Entry 7KIY (electron microscopy, 2.92 A resolution); this record covers chains A and B of the 3 polymer chains in the assembly.

== Chain A ==
Molecule: Cytoadherence linked asexual protein 3
From: Plasmodium falciparum
Chain sequence (1505 residues; row label = number of the first residue in the row):
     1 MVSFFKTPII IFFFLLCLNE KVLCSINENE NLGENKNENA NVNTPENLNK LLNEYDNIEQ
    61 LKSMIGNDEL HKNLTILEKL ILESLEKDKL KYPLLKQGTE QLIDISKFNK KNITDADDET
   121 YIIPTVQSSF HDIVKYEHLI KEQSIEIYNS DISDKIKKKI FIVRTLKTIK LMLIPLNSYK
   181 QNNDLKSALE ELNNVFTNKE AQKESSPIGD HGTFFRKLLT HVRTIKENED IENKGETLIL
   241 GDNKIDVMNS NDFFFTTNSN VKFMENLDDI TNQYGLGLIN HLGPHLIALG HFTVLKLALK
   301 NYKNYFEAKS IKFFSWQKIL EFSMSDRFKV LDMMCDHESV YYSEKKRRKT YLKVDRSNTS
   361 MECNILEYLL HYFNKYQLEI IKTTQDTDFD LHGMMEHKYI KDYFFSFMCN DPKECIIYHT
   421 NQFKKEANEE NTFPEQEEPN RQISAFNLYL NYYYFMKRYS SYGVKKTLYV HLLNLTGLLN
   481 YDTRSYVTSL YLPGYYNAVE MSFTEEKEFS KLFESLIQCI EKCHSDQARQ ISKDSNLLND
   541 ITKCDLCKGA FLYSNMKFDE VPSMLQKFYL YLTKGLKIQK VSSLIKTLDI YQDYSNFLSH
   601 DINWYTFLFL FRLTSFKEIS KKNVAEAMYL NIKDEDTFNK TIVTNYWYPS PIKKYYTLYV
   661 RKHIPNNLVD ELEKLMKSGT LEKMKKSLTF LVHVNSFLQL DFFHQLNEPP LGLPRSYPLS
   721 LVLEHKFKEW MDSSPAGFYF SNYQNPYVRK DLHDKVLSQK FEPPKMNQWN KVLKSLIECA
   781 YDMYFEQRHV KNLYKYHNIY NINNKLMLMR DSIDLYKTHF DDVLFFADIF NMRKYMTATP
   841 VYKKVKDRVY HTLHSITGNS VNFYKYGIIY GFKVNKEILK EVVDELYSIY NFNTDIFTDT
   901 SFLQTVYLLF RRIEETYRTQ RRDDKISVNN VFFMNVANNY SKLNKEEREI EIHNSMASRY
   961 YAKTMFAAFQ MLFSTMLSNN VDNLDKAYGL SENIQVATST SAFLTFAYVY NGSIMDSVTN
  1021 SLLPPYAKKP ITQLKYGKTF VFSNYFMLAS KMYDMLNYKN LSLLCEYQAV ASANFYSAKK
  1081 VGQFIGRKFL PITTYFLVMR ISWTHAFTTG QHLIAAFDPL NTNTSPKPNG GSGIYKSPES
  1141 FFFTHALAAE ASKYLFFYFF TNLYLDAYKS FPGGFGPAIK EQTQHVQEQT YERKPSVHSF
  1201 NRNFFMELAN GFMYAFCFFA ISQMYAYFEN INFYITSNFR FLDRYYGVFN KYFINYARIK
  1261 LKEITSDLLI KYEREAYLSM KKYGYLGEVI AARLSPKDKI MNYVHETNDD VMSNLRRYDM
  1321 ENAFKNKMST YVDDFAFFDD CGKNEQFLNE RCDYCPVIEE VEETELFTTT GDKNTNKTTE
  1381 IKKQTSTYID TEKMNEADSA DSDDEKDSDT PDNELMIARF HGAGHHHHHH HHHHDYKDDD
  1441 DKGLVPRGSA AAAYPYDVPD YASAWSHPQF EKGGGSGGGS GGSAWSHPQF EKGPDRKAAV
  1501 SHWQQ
Not modelled in the structure: 1-55, 831-862, 1077-1146, 1166-1199, 1361-1505
Cystine bridges: Cys409-Cys415, Cys519-Cys547, Cys523-Cys544, Cys1352-Cys1355

== Chain B ==
Molecule: High molecular weight rhoptry protein-2
From: Plasmodium falciparum
Reference sequence: Q8I060 (Q8I060_PLAFA); residues 1-1378 here = UniProt positions 1-1378
Chain sequence (1378 residues; row label = number of the first residue in the row):
     1 MIKVTIFLLL SIFSFNLYGL ELNEKVSIKY GAEQGVGSAD SNTKLCSDIL KYLYMDEYLS
    61 EGDKATFEKK CHNVIGNIRN TFSNKNTIKE GNEFLMSILH MKSLYGNNNN NNAGSESDVT
   121 LKSLYLSLKG SQNTEGESEV PSDDEINKTI MNFVKFNKYL LDNSNDIKKV HDFLVLTSQS
   181 NENLLPNKEK LFEQIVDQIK YFDEYFFASG GKIKVKKGYL KYNFLDIYKQ PVCSAYLHLC
   241 SRYYESVSIY IRLKKVFNGI PAFLDKNCRK VKGEEFKKLM DMELKHNHIV ERFDKYIISD
   301 DLYYVNMKVF DLKNVDKIQV SKIDDINNLN IYEHKETMHL SAKNLSRYID IKKELNDEKA
   361 YKQLMSAIRK YVTTLTKADS DITYFVKQLD DEEIERFLID LNFFLYNGFL RITEDKHLIN
   421 ADDVSPSYIN LYRSNNIVAL YILKTQYEEN KLSEYRAHKF YRRKRVSNIT NDMIKKDFTQ
   481 TNALTNLPNL DNKKTTEYYL KEYENFVENF QPDLHDIMKL QLFFTMAFKD CNVNQNFTET
   541 SKKLWFDLLY AYDKFGWFYI HPNEVINSIN KTDFVRHVLV SRNFLLKNND QLTFLETQVA
   601 KIVEIINLSL EVDKSPDSLD FSIPMNFFNH KNGYHVMNDD KLKLLTSYEY IDSIANNYFF
   661 LSEYKNDVFR TGNNFKLYFN LPNIYSLAYQ LFNELAININ VITNVPLKKY LKYNASYAYF
   721 TLMNMIGKNH DIYSKGSRFV YASYILGLVF FIESHIDIAR LKPKDFFFMK QSLPIIDHVY
   781 HKDLKTLKKN CTLLTDFMKI NKNSQNYSLT HTEEMIKILG LLTVTLWAKE GKKSVYYDDD
   841 VSLYRKLMVS CVFNGGETIQ EKLANNIEKS CDISQYGIKS KNLKDMIDIN LSIHKWNPAE
   901 IEKLAYSFVL SCKMQKLMYK PMNVEKLPLE DYYKLPLAPD MVKTYHCYKL GKQAAKLLES
   961 IILKKKFVRF RVTDAIDVYD FFYIKKVLSS HIKKEYNEFL QDKRAFEKKE LETILNNSPF
  1021 SEEQTMKLIN SYECHWFTSY ENFRILWMHA SSNLGTGTYL KNFFSELWQN IRFLFKSKLK
  1081 IRDMEYFSGD ISQMNLLDYY SPMVHSESHC QEKMQVLFIT LRDSKEENRS EIAQKVKSAY
  1141 YQCKLDYYKN HHSDFIHRIH PNDFLNNKVY VLKQPYYLMS NVPLNNPKKV SRLFVTEGTL
  1201 EYLLLDKINI PECFGPCTKL HFNKVVIKES KQRIYDMTIN NALVPEIQPY NRRKYMTIYI
  1261 NEAYIKNIVS DALTSEEIKR HDIQKGNIKI CMGKSTYLTE PILTEEHFNL THKPVYDFSS
  1321 VKHNLKVFHM KNEHLVSEDP NDDCFINYPL ATINLDISDP YKEISEDLIK NLYILKSS
Not modelled in the structure: 1-231, 285-346, 450-492, 611-639, 661-676, 762-779, 916-1378
Differences from the reference sequence: conflict Pro936 (Ser in Q8I060), Lys956 (Glu in Q8I060), His991 (Arg in Q8I060)
Cystine bridges: Cys233-Cys240, Cys791-Cys851

== How chain A and chain B interact ==
Residue-residue contacts (67; chain A residue first):
  Gln699(A) with Asn693(B); Ile697(B)
  Phe702(A) with Val705(B); Pro706(B)
  Phe703(A) with Ile697(B), hydrophobic; Asn700(B)
  Gln705(A) with Lys708(B); Arg760(B), hydrogen bond (side chain-backbone); Leu761(B)
  Leu706(A) with Tyr689(B); Asn693(B); Arg760(B)
  Asn707(A) with Arg760(B)
  Glu708(A) with Tyr689(B)
  Pro709(A) with Ala759(B)
  Arg715(A) with Arg760(B), hydrogen bond (side chain-backbone); Leu761(B)
  Arg788(A) with Leu826(B), hydrogen bond (side chain-backbone); Trp827(B), hydrogen bond (side chain-backbone); Lys829(B), hydrogen bond (side chain-backbone); Arg845(B)
  His789(A) with Ser686(B); Tyr689(B); Gln690(B), hydrogen bond
  Asn792(A) with Ser686(B), hydrogen bond
  Leu793(A) with Ser686(B); Leu687(B), hydrophobic
  Tyr796(A) with Asn680(B), hydrogen bond (side chain-backbone)
  Tyr800(A) with Phe594(B), hydrophobic; Lys601(B)
  Asn801(A) with Gln591(B)
  Ile802(A) with Gln591(B)
  Asn803(A) with Gln591(B); Gln690(B)
  Lys805(A) with Glu694(B), salt bridge
  Phe863(A) with Asn704(B)
  Tyr866(A) with Pro706(B)
  Thr919(A) with Asp415(B)
  Gln920(A) with Glu414(B); Tyr432(B); Asn435(B), hydrogen bond
  Arg921(A) with Ile412(B); Ile419(B); Asp423(B), salt bridge; Arg433(B)
  Asp923(A) with Tyr432(B); Leu586(B)
  Ile926(A) with Lys587(B)
  Asn929(A) with Val701(B)
  Asn930(A) with Val701(B); Thr703(B)
  Phe932(A) with Ile697(B); Asn698(B); Asn700(B); Val701(B), hydrophobic; Thr703(B)
  Phe933(A) with Asn583(B); Lys587(B); Asn698(B)
  Asn935(A) with Lys587(B)
  Asn938(A) with Arg433(B); Lys587(B)
  Asn939(A) with Leu418(B), hydrogen bond (side chain-backbone); Asn420(B)
  Leu943(A) with His417(B); Leu418(B), hydrophobic
  Glu951(A) with Leu418(B)
Other interface residues (no listed pair), chain A (42 interface residues in all): Leu806, Tyr864, Lys865, Arg922, Lys925, Lys942, Glu947
Other interface residues (no listed pair), chain B (47 interface residues in all): Leu579, Asp590, Leu681, Pro682, Asn683, Ala696, Glu830
Interface features reported in the paper:
  - interface residues, chain A: Leu706(A), Gln787(A), Gln920(A)
  - interface residues, chain B: Glu414(B), Val580(B), Pro682(B)

== Overview ==
42 residues of chain A face 47 of chain B across their interface; the contacts include 10 hydrogen bonds and 2
salt bridges. Polar contacts include Lys805(A)-Glu694(B), Arg921(A)-Asp423(B) and Gln705(A)-Arg760(B). From
the paper: interface residues Leu706(A), Gln787(A) and Glu414(B) among others.
Here chain A is Cytoadherence linked asexual protein 3 and chain B is High molecular weight rhoptry protein-2,
both from Plasmodium falciparum. Entry 7KIY (Plasmodium falciparum RhopH complex in soluble form) was
determined by electron microscopy.
